PDB entry 7PB8 | X-ray diffraction, 3.68 A resolution | chains Q and R of the 5 polymer chains in the assembly

Chain Q:
Name: Centromere protein Q
Source organism: Homo sapiens
UniProtKB: Q7L2Z9 (CENPQ_HUMAN); residues 133-268 here = UniProt positions 133-268
Chain sequence (137 residues; each row starts with the number of its first residue):
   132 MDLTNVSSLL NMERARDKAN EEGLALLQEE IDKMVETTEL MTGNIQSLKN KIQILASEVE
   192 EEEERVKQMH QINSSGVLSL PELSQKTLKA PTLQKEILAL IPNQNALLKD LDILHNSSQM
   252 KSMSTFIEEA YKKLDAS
Unresolved in the structure: 132-152, 205-208
Construct notes: initiating methionine (132)
Swiss-Prot annotation at these positions:
  - modified residue: Ser249 (Phosphoserine)

Chain R:
Name: Centromere protein R
Source organism: Homo sapiens
UniProtKB: Q13352 (CENPR_HUMAN); residue numbers follow UniProt; this construct covers 1-177
Chain sequence (177 residues; each row starts with the number of its first residue):
     1 MPVKRSLKLD GLLEENSFDP SKITRKKSVI TYSPTTGTCQ MSLFASPTSS EEQKHRNGLS
    61 NEKRKKLNHP SLTESKESTT KDNDEFMMLL SKVEKLSEEI MEIMQNLSSI QALEGSRELE
   121 NLIGISCASH FLKREMQKTK ELMTKVNKQK LFEKSTGLPH KASRHLDSYE FLKAILN
Unresolved in the structure: 1-83, 153-177
Swiss-Prot annotation at these positions:
  - region: Pro20 to Ser50 (DD1)
  - motif: Leu9 to Leu13 (LXXLL motif), Lys63 to Lys66 (Nuclear localization signal), Leu172 to Leu176 (LXXIL motif)
  - modified residue (Phosphoserine): Ser17, Ser28, Ser71
  - cross-link (Glycyl lysine isopeptide (Lys-Gly)): Lys8 (interchain with G-Cter in SUMO2), Lys22 (interchain with G-Cter in SUMO2)
  - mutagenesis: Leu9 (L9A: Decreased interaction with nuclear receptors), Ser28 (S28A: Loss of repressor function), Lys63 to Lys66 (Abolishes localization to nucleus), Lys63 to Lys65 (Abolishes localization to nucleus), Leu89 (L89R: Abolishes dimerization, but not interactions with nuclear receptors; when associated with R-96), Leu96 (L96R: Abolishes dimerization, but not interactions with nuclear receptors; when associated with R-89), Leu172 to Leu176 (Abolishes interaction with nuclear receptors)

Interface between chain Q and chain R:
Residue-residue contacts (19; chain Q residue first):
  Leu231(Q) with Leu119(R), hydrophobic; Leu122(R), hydrophobic
  Ile232(Q) with Leu119(R), hydrophobic
  Leu238(Q) with Ser109(R)
  Asp241(Q) with Leu107(R)
  Leu245(Q) with Ile103(R); Leu107(R), hydrophobic; Ile110(R), hydrophobic
  Gln250(Q) with Leu96(R); Glu99(R), hydrogen bond; Ile100(R); Ile103(R)
  Ser253(Q) with Lys92(R), hydrogen bond
  Met254(Q) with Val93(R), hydrophobic
  Phe257(Q) with Phe86(R), hydrophobic; Leu90(R), hydrophobic; Met143(R), hydrophobic
  Glu260(Q) with Phe86(R)
  Ser268(Q) with Phe152(R)
Other interface residues (no listed pair), chain Q (16 interface residues in all): Ile228, Ala237, Leu242, Ala261, Lys264
Other interface residues (no listed pair), chain R (16 interface residues in all): Glu118

In short:
Chain Q and chain R each contribute 16 residues to their interface, with 2 hydrogen bonds. Among the polar
pairs are Gln250(Q)-Glu99(R) and Ser253(Q)-Lys92(R). UniProt lists 13 mutagenesis sites on chain R.
Chain Q is Centromere protein Q and chain R is Centromere protein R, both from Homo sapiens; the structure,
Crystal structure of the CENP-OPQUR complex, was determined by X-ray diffraction together with 7PB4, 7PII,
7PKN, 7R5R, 7R5S, 7R5V, 7YWX and 7YYH from the same study.
